PDB entry 8G5G | electron microscopy, 2.94 A resolution | chains D and E of the 7 polymer chains in the assembly

Chain D:
Name: Gamma-aminobutyric acid receptor subunit gamma-2
From: Mus musculus
UniProtKB: P22723 (GBRG2_MOUSE); residues -37 to 436 here correspond to UniProt positions 1-474 (UniProt number = residue number + 38)
Amino-acid sequence (474 residues; row label = number of the first residue in the row; numbers below 1 keep their minus sign (Met-37 is residue -37)):
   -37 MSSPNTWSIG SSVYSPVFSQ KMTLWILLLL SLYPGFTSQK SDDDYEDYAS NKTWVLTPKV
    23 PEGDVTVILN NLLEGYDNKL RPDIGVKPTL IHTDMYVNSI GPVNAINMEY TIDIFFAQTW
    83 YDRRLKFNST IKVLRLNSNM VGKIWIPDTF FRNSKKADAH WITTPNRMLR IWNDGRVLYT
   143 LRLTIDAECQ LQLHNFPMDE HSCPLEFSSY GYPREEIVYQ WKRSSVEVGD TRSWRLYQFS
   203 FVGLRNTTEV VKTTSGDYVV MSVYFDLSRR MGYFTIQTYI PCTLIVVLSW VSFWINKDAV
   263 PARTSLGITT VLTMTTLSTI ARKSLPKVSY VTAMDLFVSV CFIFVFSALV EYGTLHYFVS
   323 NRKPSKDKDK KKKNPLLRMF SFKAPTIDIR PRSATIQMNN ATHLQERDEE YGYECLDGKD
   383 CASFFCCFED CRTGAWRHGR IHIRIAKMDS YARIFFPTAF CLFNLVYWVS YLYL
Unresolved in the structure: -37 to 24, 320-409, 433-436
Disulfide bonds: Cys151-Cys165
Covalently attached groups: N-acetylglucosamine (NAG) linked to Asn90, Asn208
Small-molecule neighbours: Zolpidem (R5R): Asp56, Met57, Tyr58, Asn60, Phe77, Ala79, Met130, Thr142, Glu189
Curated features (UniProtKB/Swiss-Prot):
  - modified residue: Ser343 (Phosphoserine)
  - glycosylation (N-linked (GlcNAc...) asparagine): Asn13, Asn90, Asn208

Chain E:
Name: Gamma-aminobutyric acid receptor subunit beta-2
From: Mus musculus
UniProtKB: P63137 (GBRB2_MOUSE); residues -23 to 488 here correspond to UniProt positions 1-512 (UniProt number = residue number + 24)
Amino-acid sequence (512 residues; each row starts with the number of its first residue; numbers below 1 keep their minus sign (Met-23 is residue -23)):
   -23 MWRVRKRGYF GIWSFPLIIA AVCAQSVNDP SNMSLVKETV DRLLKGYDIR LRPDFGGPPV
    37 AVGMNIDIAS IDMVSEVNMD YTLTMYFQQA WRDKRLSYNV IPLNLTLDNR VADQLWVPDT
    97 YFLNDKKSFV HGVTVKNRMI RLHPDGTVLY GLRITTTAAC MMDLRRYPLD EQNCTLEIES
   157 YGYTTDDIEF YWRGDDNAVT GVTKIELPQF SIVDYKLITK KVVFSTGSYP RLSLSFKLKR
   217 NIGYFILQTY MPSILITILS WVSFWINYDA SAARVALGIT TVLTMTTINT HLRETLPKIP
   277 YVKAIDMYLM GCFVFVFMAL LEYALVNYIF FGRGPQRQKK AAEKAANANN EKMRLDVNKM
   337 FYKDIKQNGT QYRSLWDPTG DLSPTRRTTN YDFSLYTMDP HENILLSTLE IKNEMATSEA
   397 VMGLGDPRST MLAYDASSIQ YRKAGLPRHS FGRNALERHV AQKKSRLRRR ASQLKITIPD
   457 LTDVNAIDRW SRIFFPVVFS FFNIVYWLYY VN
Unresolved in the structure: -23 to 6, 309-458, 488
Disulfide bonds: Cys136-Cys150
Covalently attached groups: N-acetylglucosamine (NAG) linked to Asn80; glycan linked to Asn149
Small-molecule neighbours:
  - gamma-amino-butanoic acid (ABU): Tyr97, Glu155, Ser156, Tyr157, Phe200, Thr202, Tyr205
  - allopregnanolone (Y4B): Leu297, Ala300, Leu301, Tyr304, Ile305
Curated features (UniProtKB/Swiss-Prot):
  - binding site (histamine): Tyr97, Ser156, Tyr157, Thr202
  - binding site (4-aminobutanoate): Tyr157, Thr202
  - modified residue: Tyr417 (Phosphotyrosine)
  - glycosylation (N-linked (GlcNAc...) asparagine): Asn8, Asn80, Asn149

Interface between chain D and chain E:
Pairs across the interface (77; chain D residue first):
  Gly37(D) - Lys13(E)  hydrogen bond (backbone-side chain)
  Asp39(D) - Lys13(E)
  Asn40(D) - Arg86(E)
  Lys41(D) - Val16(E)
  Lys41(D) - Asp84(E)  hydrogen bond (backbone-backbone)
  Lys41(D) - Val87(E)
  Leu42(D) - Met9(E)  hydrophobic
  Leu42(D) - Val12(E)  hydrophobic
  Leu42(D) - Lys13(E)
  Leu42(D) - Leu83(E)  hydrophobic
  Asp45(D) - Met9(E)
  Ile46(D) - Asn8(E)
  Ile46(D) - Met9(E)  hydrophobic
  Ile46(D) - Val12(E)  hydrophobic
  Gly47(D) - Leu79(E)
  Val48(D) - Asn8(E)
  Asn69(D) - Met49(E)
  Gly104(D) - Arg86(E)
  Pro109(D) - Thr110(E)
  Asp110(D) - Val111(E)
  Thr111(D) - Val109(E)
  Thr111(D) - Thr110(E)  hydrogen bond (backbone-backbone)
  Phe112(D) - Tyr62(E)
  Phe112(D) - Val109(E)
  Phe112(D) - Asn113(E)
  Phe112(D) - Arg129(E)
  Phe113(D) - Val109(E)  hydrophobic
  Phe113(D) - Arg129(E)
  Arg114(D) - Tyr62(E)
  Arg114(D) - Arg129(E)  hydrogen bond (backbone-side chain)
  Ser116(D) - His107(E)
  Ser116(D) - Arg129(E)  hydrogen bond (backbone-side chain)
  Lys117(D) - Asp48(E)  salt bridge
  Lys117(D) - His107(E)  hydrogen bond (backbone-side chain)
  Ala119(D) - Val109(E)
  Asp120(D) - Val109(E)
  Ala121(D) - Val109(E)
  Leu145(D) - Val109(E)  hydrophobic
  Glu150(D) - Asp48(E)
  Tyr172(D) - Tyr62(E)
  Tyr172(D) - Arg114(E)
  Tyr172(D) - Met115(E)  hydrophobic
  Tyr172(D) - Leu128(E)  hydrogen bond (side chain-backbone)
  Tyr172(D) - Arg129(E)  hydrogen bond (side chain-backbone)
  Gly173(D) - Thr82(E)
  Gly173(D) - Met115(E)
  Gly173(D) - Arg117(E)  hydrogen bond (backbone-side chain)
  Tyr174(D) - Thr82(E)  hydrogen bond (side chain-backbone)
  Tyr174(D) - Leu83(E)
  Tyr174(D) - Asp84(E)
  Pro175(D) - Arg117(E)
  Glu178(D) - Asn80(E)
  Glu178(D) - Thr82(E)
  Thr215(D) - Asp43(E)
  Thr216(D) - Asn41(E)
  Thr216(D) - Thr176(E)
  Ser217(D) - Met115(E)
  Ser217(D) - Arg117(E)  hydrogen bond (backbone-side chain)
  Tyr220(D) - Arg117(E)
  Pro263(D) - Ala248(E)  hydrophobic
  Thr266(D) - Ala249(E)
  Ile270(D) - Leu253(E)  hydrophobic
  Ile270(D) - Thr256(E)
  Val273(D) - Leu235(E)  hydrophobic
  Leu274(D) - Thr256(E)
  Leu274(D) - Thr260(E)
  Thr277(D) - Ile232(E)
  Lys289(D) - Pro184(E)
  Lys289(D) - Tyr220(E)
  Lys289(D) - Gln224(E)
  Val290(D) - Pro184(E)  hydrophobic
  Val290(D) - Tyr220(E)
  Ser291(D) - Pro184(E)  hydrogen bond (backbone-backbone)
  Ser291(D) - Asn217(E)
  Ser291(D) - Tyr220(E)
  Asp297(D) - Leu223(E)
  Phe304(D) - Leu231(E)  hydrophobic
Interface residues without a listed pair, chain D (54 interface residues in all): Arg43, Met70, Arg86, Ile108, Leu143, Ile147, Val262, Arg284, Phe308, Leu311
Interface residues without a listed pair, chain E (51 interface residues in all): Ser46, Gln64, Leu81, Phe105, Gly127, Thr131, Met227, Ile234, Val238, Ala246

In short:
The interface between chain D and chain E involves 54 residues on one side and 51 on the other, with 12
hydrogen bonds and 1 salt bridge. Polar contacts include Lys117(D)-Asp48(E), Gly37(D)-Lys13(E) and
Arg114(D)-Arg129(E). Ligands of chain D: Zolpidem.
Chain D is Gamma-aminobutyric acid receptor subunit gamma-2 and chain E is Gamma-aminobutyric acid receptor
subunit beta-2, both from Mus musculus; the structure, Native GABA-A receptor from the mouse brain,
meta-alpha1-alpha3-beta2-gamma2 subtype, in complex with GABA, Zolpidem, and endogenous ..., was determined by
electron microscopy together with 8FOI, 8G4N, 8G4O, 8G4X, 8G5F and 8G5H from the same study.
